6EMZ - chains A and C of the 4 polymer chains in the assembly; structure by X-ray diffraction, 2.79 A resolution.

Chain A:
Protein: Int protein
Organism: Enterococcus faecalis
UniProt: Q7BP35 (Q7BP35_ENTFL); residues 82-397 here = UniProt positions 82-397
Sequence (317 residues; each row starts with the number of its first residue):
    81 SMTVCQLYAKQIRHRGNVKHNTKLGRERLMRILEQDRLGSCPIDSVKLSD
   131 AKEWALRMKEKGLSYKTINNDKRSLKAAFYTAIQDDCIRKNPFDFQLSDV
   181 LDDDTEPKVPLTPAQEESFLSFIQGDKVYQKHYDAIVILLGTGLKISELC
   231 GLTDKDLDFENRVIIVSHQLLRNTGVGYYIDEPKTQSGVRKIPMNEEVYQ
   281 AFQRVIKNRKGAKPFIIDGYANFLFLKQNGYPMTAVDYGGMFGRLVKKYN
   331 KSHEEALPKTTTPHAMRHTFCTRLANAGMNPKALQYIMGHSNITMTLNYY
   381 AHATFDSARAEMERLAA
Not modelled in the structure: 397
Construct notes: expression tag (81); engineered mutation Lys225 (Arg in Q7BP35)
From the paper describing this entry:
  - binding site for the 44-nt DNA strand (chain C): Thr147, Asn150, Arg153, Tyr160, Gln249, Arg252, Thr254
  - mutagenesis - R153A, R153A/Y160A: decreased catalytic activity on strand exchange
  - mutagenesis - R153A, R153A/Y160A: decreased catalytic activity on excision
  - mutagenesis - R153A/Y160A: unchanged catalytic activity
  - catalytic residues: Lys225, His344, Arg347, His370, Tyr379, Tyr380
  - contacts within the chain: Met359-Tyr380 (hydrogen bond), Leu377-Tyr380 (backbone contact)
  - self-association interface (contacts with another copy of this molecule); pairs are residue here / residue on that copy: Tyr380-Lys362 (backbone contact)
  - mutagenesis - Y379F, Y380F: unchanged catalytic activity on cleave DNA
  - mutagenesis - Y379F/Y380F: abolished catalytic activity on cleave DNA
  - mutagenesis - Y380F: abolished catalytic activity on strand exchange
  - mutagenesis - Y379F: unchanged catalytic activity on strand exchange
  - specificity-determining residues: Asn150
  - binding site for the 44-nt DNA strand: Arg153
  - mutagenesis - Y379F/Y380F: abolished catalytic activity on suicide CI5 DNA

Chain C:
Molecule: 44-nt DNA strand
Sequence (44 nucleotides; each row starts with the number of its first residue; numbers below 1 keep their minus sign (DT-19 is residue -19)):
   -19 TGCGATAACCTAAAATTTTATAGCAAAATTATATGGGATTTTAG
Not modelled in the structure: -19 to -16, 21-24

Interface between chain A and chain C:
Residue-residue contacts - 43 pairs, chain A then chain C:
  Arg108(A) - DT-4(C)  base contact
  Arg111(A) - DA-6(C)  salt bridge to the phosphate
  Gly142(A) - DT-4(C)  phosphate contact
  Leu143(A) - DT-4(C)  phosphate contact
  Ser144(A) - DT-4(C)  hydrogen bond to the phosphate
  Ser144(A) - DT-3(C)  hydrogen bond to the phosphate
  Lys146(A) - DT-3(C)  phosphate contact
  Lys146(A) - DT-2(C)  base contact
  Thr147(A) - DT-4(C)  phosphate contact
  Thr147(A) - DT-3(C)  base contact
  Asn150(A) - DT-3(C)  hydrogen bond to the base
  Asn150(A) - DT-2(C)  hydrogen bond to the base
  Arg153(A) - DA0(C)  base contact
  Thr185(A) - DT-3(C)  phosphate contact
  Lys188(A) - DT-3(C)  salt bridge to the phosphate
  Lys188(A) - DT-2(C)  phosphate contact
  Val208(A) - DC-11(C)  phosphate contact
  Tyr209(A) - DA-12(C)  hydrogen bond to the phosphate
  Lys211(A) - DC-11(C)  salt bridge to the phosphate
  Lys225(A) - DT-2(C)  phosphate contact
  Lys225(A) - DT-1(C)  salt bridge to the phosphate
  Arg252(A) - DT-9(C)  salt bridge to the phosphate
  Thr254(A) - DA-8(C)  hydrogen bond to the phosphate
  Thr254(A) - DA-7(C)  phosphate contact
  Lys307(A) - DC-10(C)  phosphate contact
  Lys307(A) - DT-9(C)  salt bridge to the phosphate
  Gln308(A) - DC-10(C)  hydrogen bond to the phosphate
  Asn309(A) - DC-10(C)  phosphate contact
  Val316(A) - DT-9(C)  base contact
  Asp317(A) - DT-9(C)  base contact
  Arg324(A) - DC-11(C)  salt bridge to the phosphate
  Lys328(A) - DA-12(C)  salt bridge to the phosphate
  Lys331(A) - DA-13(C)  salt bridge to the phosphate
  His344(A) - DT-2(C)  sugar contact
  His344(A) - DT-1(C)  phosphate contact
  Arg347(A) - DT-1(C)  salt bridge to the phosphate
  His370(A) - DA0(C)  phosphate contact
  Ser371(A) - DA0(C)  hydrogen bond to the phosphate
  Ser371(A) - DT1(C)  phosphate contact
  Asn372(A) - DA0(C)  sugar contact
  Met375(A) - DT-1(C)  sugar contact
  Met375(A) - DA0(C)  phosphate contact
  Tyr379(A) - DT-1(C)  phosphate contact
Other interface residues (no listed pair), chain A (34 interface residues in all): Tyr160, Gly369
Other interface residues (no listed pair), chain C (16 interface residues in all): DA-5, DC4

Summary:
34 residues of chain A face 16 of chain C across their interface, with 8 hydrogen bonds and 10 salt bridges.
Polar contacts include Asn150(A)-DT-3(C), Asn150(A)-DT-2(C) and Ser144(A)-DT-4(C). From the paper: catalytic
residues Lys225(A), His344(A) and Arg347(A) among others; R153A and R153A/Y160A of chain A reduce catalytic
activity on strand exchange; 5 substitutions were tested in all.
Chain A is Int protein (Enterococcus faecalis) and chain C is a 44-nt DNA strand; the structure, Structure of
the Tn1549 transposon Integrase (aa 82-397, R225K) in complex with circular intermediate DNA (CI5-DNA), was
determined by X-ray diffraction together with 6EMY, 6EN0, 6EN1 and 6EN2 from the same study.
